PDB entry 6LEU | X-ray diffraction, 2.59 A resolution | chains A and B

== Chain A (and B) ==
Name: Bifunctional dihydrofolate reductase-thymidylate synthase
Source organism: Plasmodium falciparum
Notes: chain B of this document is another copy of the same molecule, construct and numbering; everything in this record applies to it too
UniProtKB: D9N170 (D9N170_PLAFA); residues 1-608 here = UniProt positions 1-608
Amino-acid sequence (608 residues; each row starts with the number of its first residue):
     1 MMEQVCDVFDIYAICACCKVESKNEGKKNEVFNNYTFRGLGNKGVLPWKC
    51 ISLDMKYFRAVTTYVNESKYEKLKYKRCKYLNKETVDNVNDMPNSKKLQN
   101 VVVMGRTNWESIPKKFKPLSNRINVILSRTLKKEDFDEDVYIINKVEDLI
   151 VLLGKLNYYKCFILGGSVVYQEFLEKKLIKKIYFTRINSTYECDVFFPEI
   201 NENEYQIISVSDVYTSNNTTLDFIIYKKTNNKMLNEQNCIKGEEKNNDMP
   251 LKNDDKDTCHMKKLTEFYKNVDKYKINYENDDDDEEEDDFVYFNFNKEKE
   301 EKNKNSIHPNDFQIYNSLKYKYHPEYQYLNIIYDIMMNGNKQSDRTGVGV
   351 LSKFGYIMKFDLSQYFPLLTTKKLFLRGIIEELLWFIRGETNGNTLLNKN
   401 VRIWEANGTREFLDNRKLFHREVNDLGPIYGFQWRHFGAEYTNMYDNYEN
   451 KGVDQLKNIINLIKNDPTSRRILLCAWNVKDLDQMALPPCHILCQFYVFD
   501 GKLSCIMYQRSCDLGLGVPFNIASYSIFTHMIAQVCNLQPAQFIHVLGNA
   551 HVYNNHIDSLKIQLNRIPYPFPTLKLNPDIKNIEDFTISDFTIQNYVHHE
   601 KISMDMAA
Disordered / not traced: 1-2, 23-28, 84-93, 232-282, 606-608 (chain B: 1-3, 22-29, 82-96, 232-282, 607-608)
Residues lining bound ligands:
  - E9X (1-[3-[(4-chlorophenyl)-(phenylmethyl)amino]propoxy]-6,6-dimethyl-1,3,5-triazine-2,4-diamine): Ile14, Cys15, Ala16, Leu46, Trp48, Asp54, Met55, Phe58, Arg59, Asn108, Ser111, Ile112, Pro113, Phe116, Leu119, Leu164, Tyr170, Thr185
  - NADPH (NDP; NADPH dihydro-nicotinamide-adenine-dinucleotide phosphate): Cys15, Ala16, Leu40, Gly41, Asn42, Gly44, Val45, Leu46, Trp48, Gly105, Arg106, Thr107, Asn108, Ser111, Leu127, Ser128, Arg129, Thr130, Leu131, Ile143, Asn144, Lys145, Val146, Leu164, Gly165, Gly166, Ser167, Val168, Val169, Tyr170, Glu172, Val195
  - 2'-deoxyuridine 5'-monophosphate (UMP): Arg345, Leu487, Cys490, His491, Gln509, Arg510, Ser511, Cys512, Asp513, Gly517, Val518, Asn521, His551, Tyr553

== Chain A / chain B interface ==
Pairs across the interface - 173 pairs, chain A then chain B:
  Tyr12(A) with Glu285(B), hydrogen bond
  Leu53(A) with Phe295(B); Asn296(B)
  Lys56(A) with Phe295(B); Asn296(B), hydrogen bond
  Tyr57(A) with Tyr292(B); Phe293(B); Phe295(B), hydrophobic
  Ala60(A) with Phe295(B), hydrophobic
  Val61(A) with Tyr292(B), hydrophobic
  Tyr64(A) with Asp288(B); Val291(B), hydrophobic
  Lys69(A) with Asp284(B), hydrogen bond (side chain-backbone); Glu287(B), salt bridge; Asp288(B), salt bridge
  Tyr159(A) with Asp288(B), hydrogen bond
  Lys160(A) with Asp288(B), salt bridge; Tyr292(B), hydrogen bond
  Lys180(A) with Glu285(B), salt bridge
  Lys181(A) with Glu285(B); Glu286(B), salt bridge; Asp289(B), salt bridge
  Tyr183(A) with Asp289(B), hydrogen bond; Tyr292(B), hydrophobic
  Ile208(A) with Glu286(B)
  Ser209(A) with Phe293(B)
  Val210(A) with Phe293(B)
  Ser211(A) with Phe293(B)
  Tyr214(A) with Phe295(B); Asn296(B)
  Phe223(A) with Phe293(B); Phe295(B), hydrophobic
  Ile225(A) with Asp289(B); Phe293(B), hydrophobic
  Asp283(A) with Lys227(B), salt bridge
  Asp284(A) with Lys69(B), hydrogen bond (backbone-side chain); Lys72(B), salt bridge
  Glu285(A) with Asp10(B); Tyr12(B), hydrogen bond; Lys180(B), salt bridge; Lys181(B)
  Glu286(A) with Lys181(B), salt bridge; Ile208(B); Lys227(B), salt bridge; Tyr320(B), hydrogen bond (backbone-side chain)
  Glu287(A) with Lys69(B), salt bridge
  Asp288(A) with Tyr64(B), hydrogen bond; Lys69(B), salt bridge; Tyr159(B), hydrogen bond; Lys160(B), salt bridge
  Asp289(A) with Lys181(B), salt bridge; Tyr183(B), hydrogen bond; Ile208(B); Ile225(B); Tyr320(B)
  Phe290(A) with Tyr320(B); Tyr322(B)
  Val291(A) with Tyr64(B), hydrophobic
  Tyr292(A) with Tyr57(B); Val61(B), hydrophobic; Tyr64(B), hydrophobic; Lys160(B); Tyr183(B), hydrophobic
  Phe293(A) with Tyr57(B); Ser209(B); Val210(B); Ser211(B); Phe223(B); Ile225(B), hydrophobic; Tyr320(B), hydrophobic; Tyr322(B), hydrophobic
  Phe295(A) with Leu53(B); Lys56(B); Tyr57(B), hydrophobic; Ala60(B), hydrophobic; Phe223(B), hydrophobic
  Asn296(A) with Leu53(B); Lys56(B)
  Tyr320(A) with Glu286(B), hydrogen bond (side chain-backbone); Phe290(B); Phe293(B), hydrophobic
  Tyr322(A) with Phe290(B); Phe293(B), hydrophobic
  Asn340(A) with Tyr497(B), hydrogen bond; Phe499(B)
  Lys341(A) with Phe499(B)
  Gln342(A) with Tyr497(B); Val498(B), hydrogen bond (side chain-backbone); Phe499(B)
  Ser343(A) with Thr468(B)
  Asp344(A) with Arg470(B), salt bridge
  Arg345(A) with Arg471(B)
  Ser352(A) with Tyr497(B), hydrogen bond
  Lys353(A) with Tyr497(B)
  Phe354(A) with Lys359(B), hydrogen bond (backbone-side chain); Gln495(B); Phe496(B); Tyr497(B), hydrophobic; Ser504(B); Cys505(B); Ile506(B), hydrophobic; Ile544(B)
  Gly355(A) with Lys359(B), hydrogen bond (backbone-side chain); Ile506(B)
  Ile357(A) with Ile357(B), hydrophobic
  Lys359(A) with Phe354(B), hydrogen bond (side chain-backbone); Gly355(B), hydrogen bond (side chain-backbone)
  Arg416(A) with Arg471(B)
  Phe437(A) with Asn478(B); Val479(B), hydrophobic; Lys480(B)
  Gly438(A) with Lys480(B)
  Val453(A) with Val479(B), hydrophobic
  Gln455(A) with Val479(B)
  Thr468(A) with Ser343(B)
  Arg470(A) with Asp344(B), salt bridge; Arg510(B), hydrogen bond (backbone-side chain); Ser511(B), hydrogen bond; Asn549(B); His551(B); Tyr553(B), hydrogen bond
  Arg471(A) with Arg416(B); Pro488(B); Arg510(B)
  Leu473(A) with Trp477(B), hydrophobic; Ile492(B), hydrophobic
  Cys475(A) with Trp477(B); Val479(B), hydrophobic
  Trp477(A) with Leu473(B), hydrophobic; Cys475(B)
  Asn478(A) with Phe437(B)
  Val479(A) with Phe437(B), hydrophobic; Val453(B), hydrophobic; Gln455(B)
  Lys480(A) with Phe437(B); Gly438(B)
  Pro488(A) with Arg471(B)
  Ile492(A) with Leu473(B), hydrophobic; Leu493(B), hydrophobic
  Leu493(A) with Ile492(B), hydrophobic
  Gln495(A) with Phe354(B); Tyr508(B), hydrogen bond; Arg510(B), hydrogen bond (side chain-backbone); Gly548(B)
  Tyr497(A) with Asn340(B), hydrogen bond; Gln342(B); Ser352(B), hydrogen bond; Phe354(B), hydrophobic; Asn549(B)
  Val498(A) with Gln342(B), hydrogen bond (backbone-side chain)
  Phe499(A) with Lys304(B); Asn340(B); Lys341(B); Gln342(B)
  Ser504(A) with Phe354(B)
  Cys505(A) with Phe354(B)
  Ile506(A) with Phe354(B), hydrophobic; Tyr508(B); Gly548(B)
  Tyr508(A) with Gln495(B), hydrogen bond; Ile506(B)
  Arg510(A) with Arg470(B), hydrogen bond (side chain-backbone); Arg471(B); Leu473(B); Gln495(B), hydrogen bond (backbone-side chain)
  Ser511(A) with Arg470(B), hydrogen bond
  Ile544(A) with Phe354(B)
  Val546(A) with Val546(B), hydrophobic
  Gly548(A) with Ile506(B)
  Asn549(A) with Arg470(B); Tyr497(B)
  His551(A) with Arg470(B)
  Tyr553(A) with Arg470(B), hydrogen bond
Also at the interface, not in a pair above, chain A (85 interface residues in all): Asp10, Phe162, Lys319, Val350, Phe496
Also at the interface, not in a pair above, chain B (90 interface residues in all): Asn66, Phe162, Tyr214, Lys319, Arg345, Val350, Lys353, Tyr356, Leu487

== Summary ==
85 residues of chain A face 90 of chain B across their interface, with 33 hydrogen bonds and 17 salt bridges.
Polar contacts include Lys69(A)-Glu287(B), Lys69(A)-Asp288(B) and Lys160(A)-Asp288(B). Chain A binds
2'-deoxyuridine 5'-monophosphate, NADPH and compound E9X.
Both chains are Bifunctional dihydrofolate reductase-thymidylate synthase (Plasmodium falciparum). Entry 6LEU
(Quadruple mutant (N51I+C59R+S108N+I164L) plasmodium falciparum dihydrofolate reductase-thymidylate synthase
(PfDHFR-TS) complexed with compound 42 and NADPH) was determined by X-ray diffraction, deposited together with
6LH9, 6LHI, 6LEV, 6LEZ and 6LHJ.
